PDB entry 2PHF | X-ray diffraction, 2.10 A resolution | chains A and B

[Chain A (and B)]
Protein: Lectin
Source organism: Pterocarpus angolensis
Notes: chain B of this document is another copy of the same molecule, construct and numbering; everything in this record applies to it too
Reference sequence: Q8GSD2 (Q8GSD2_9FABA); residues 1-252 here correspond to UniProt positions 9-260 (UniProt number = residue number + 8)
Sequence (252 residues; row label = number of the first residue in the row):
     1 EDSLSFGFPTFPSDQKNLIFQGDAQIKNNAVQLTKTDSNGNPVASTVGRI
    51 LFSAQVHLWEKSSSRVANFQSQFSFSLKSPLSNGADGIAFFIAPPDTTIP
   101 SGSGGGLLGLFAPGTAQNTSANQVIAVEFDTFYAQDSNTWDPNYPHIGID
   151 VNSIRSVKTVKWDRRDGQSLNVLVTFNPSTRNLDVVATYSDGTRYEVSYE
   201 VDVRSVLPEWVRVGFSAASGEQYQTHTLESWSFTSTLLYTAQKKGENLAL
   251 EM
Not modelled in the structure: 242-252
Modified residues: E1 (pyroglutamic acid; PCA)
Bound ions: Mn2+: E128, D130, D141, H146; Ca2+: D130, F132, N138, D141
What the authors report for this chain:
  - binding site for alpha-D-mannopyranose: N83, D86, G106, D136, S137, N138, E221, Q222
  - binding site for beta-D-mannopyranose: E221

[Interface between chain A and chain B]
Contacting residue pairs (31):
  E1(A) with G7(B); F8(B); N17(B)
  D2(A) with G7(B), hydrogen bond (backbone-backbone); P9(B)
  S3(A) with F6(B); G7(B), hydrogen bond (backbone-backbone)
  L4(A) with S5(B)
  S5(A) with L4(B); S5(B), hydrogen bond (backbone-backbone)
  F6(A) with S3(B)
  G7(A) with E1(B); D2(B), hydrogen bond (backbone-backbone); S3(B), hydrogen bond (backbone-backbone)
  F8(A) with E1(B)
  P9(A) with D2(B)
  P12(A) with E60(B)
  D14(A) with W210(B), hydrogen bond
  K16(A) with Q55(B); W210(B)
  N17(A) with E1(B); A54(B); Q55(B), hydrogen bond (side chain-backbone); W210(B)
  A54(A) with N17(B)
  Q55(A) with K16(B); N17(B), hydrogen bond (backbone-side chain)
  E60(A) with P12(B)
  W210(A) with D14(B), hydrogen bond; K16(B); N17(B)
Also at the interface, not in a pair above, chain A (19 interface residues in all): Q15, F52
Also at the interface, not in a pair above, chain B (21 interface residues in all): Q15, F52, H57, E209

[Summary]
Chain A and chain B form an interface of 19 and 21 residues respectively, with 9 hydrogen bonds. Among the
polar pairs are D14(A)-W210(B), N17(A)-Q55(B) and D2(A)-G7(B). From the paper: a binding site for
alpha-D-mannopyranose at N83(A), D86(A) and G106(A) among others; a binding site for beta-D-mannopyranose at
E221(A).
Both chains are Lectin (Pterocarpus angolensis). Entry 2PHF (Pterocarpus angolensis lectin complexed with
Man-6) was determined by X-ray diffraction (same publication as 2PHR, 2PHT, 2PHU, 2PHW and 2PHX).
